Entry 3IXS (X-ray diffraction, 1.70 A resolution); this record covers chains A and B.

[Chain A]
Name: E3 ubiquitin-protein ligase RING2
Source organism: Homo sapiens
Notes: EC 6.3.2.-; fragment: C-terminal Domain
UniProtKB: Q99496 (RING2_HUMAN); residues 223-333 here = UniProt positions 223-333
Chain sequence (111 residues; row label = number of the first residue in the row):
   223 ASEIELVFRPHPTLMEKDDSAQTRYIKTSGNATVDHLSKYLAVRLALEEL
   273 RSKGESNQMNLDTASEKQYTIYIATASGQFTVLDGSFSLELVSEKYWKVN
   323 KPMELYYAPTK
Sequence notes: engineered mutation D306 (Asn in Q99496)

[Chain B]
Name: RING1 and YY1-binding protein
Source organism: Homo sapiens
Notes: fragment: C-terminal domain
UniProtKB: Q8N488 (RYBP_HUMAN); residue numbers follow UniProt; this construct covers 145-179
Chain sequence (37 residues; each row starts with the number of its first residue):
   143 GTRPRLKNVDRSTAQQLAVTVGNVTVIITDFKEKTRS
Unresolved in the structure: 143-145, 177-179
Sequence notes: expression tag (143-144)

[Interface between chain A and chain B]
Residue-residue contacts - 47 pairs, chain A then chain B:
  E227(A) - P146(B)
  E227(A) - R147(B)
  E227(A) - L148(B)  hydrogen bond (side chain-backbone)
  E227(A) - R153(B)  salt bridge
  L228(A) - L148(B)
  V229(A) - L148(B)  hydrophobic
  Y247(A) - L148(B)  hydrophobic
  Y247(A) - N150(B)
  Y247(A) - V151(B)  hydrophobic
  Y247(A) - D172(B)
  Y247(A) - F173(B)  hydrogen bond (backbone-backbone)
  Y247(A) - E175(B)  hydrogen bond
  I248(A) - L148(B)
  I248(A) - T171(B)
  I248(A) - D172(B)
  K249(A) - I169(B)
  K249(A) - I170(B)
  K249(A) - T171(B)  hydrogen bond (backbone-backbone)
  K249(A) - F173(B)
  T250(A) - V168(B)
  T250(A) - I169(B)  hydrogen bond (side chain-backbone)
  T250(A) - I170(B)
  S251(A) - V168(B)
  N253(A) - V168(B)
  A254(A) - V168(B)  hydrophobic
  D257(A) - V163(B)
  H258(A) - V161(B)
  H258(A) - V163(B)
  H258(A) - V166(B)  hydrogen bond (side chain-backbone)
  H258(A) - V168(B)
  H258(A) - I170(B)
  L259(A) - I170(B)  hydrophobic
  K261(A) - V161(B)
  K261(A) - T162(B)  hydrogen bond (side chain-backbone)
  Y262(A) - L159(B)  hydrophobic
  Y262(A) - I170(B)  hydrophobic
  Y262(A) - D172(B)  hydrogen bond
  V265(A) - L159(B)  hydrophobic
  R266(A) - Q157(B)
  R266(A) - L159(B)
  R266(A) - D172(B)  salt bridge
  L269(A) - L159(B)  hydrophobic
  N322(A) - P146(B)
  K323(A) - P146(B)
  P324(A) - P146(B)
  P324(A) - R147(B)
  P324(A) - L148(B)
Interface residues without a listed pair, chain A (23 interface residues in all): S224, E288
Interface residues without a listed pair, chain B (20 interface residues in all): T167
From the paper, about this interface:
  - interface residues, chain A: Y262(A)
  - interface residues, chain B: Q158(B), F173(B)

[In short]
Chain A and chain B form an interface of 23 and 20 residues respectively; the contacts include 8 hydrogen
bonds and 2 salt bridges. Polar pairs include E227(A)-R153(B), R266(A)-D172(B) and E227(A)-L148(B). From the
paper: interface residues Y262(A) and Q158(B) among others.
Here chain A is E3 ubiquitin-protein ligase RING2 and chain B is RING1 and YY1-binding protein, both from Homo
sapiens. Entry 3IXS (Ring1B C-terminal domain/RYBP C-terminal domain Complex) was determined by X-ray
diffraction together with 3GS2 from the same study.
